PDB entry 2JIZ | X-ray diffraction, 2.30 A resolution | chains F and G of the 7 polymer chains in the assembly

[Chain F]
Molecule: ATP synthase subunit beta
Organism: Bos taurus
Notes: EC 3.6.1.34
Reference sequence: P00829 (ATPB_BOVIN); residues -3 to 478 here correspond to UniProt positions 47-528 (UniProt number = residue number + 50)
Amino-acid sequence (482 residues; each row starts with the number of its first residue; numbers below 1 keep their minus sign (Ala-3 is residue -3)):
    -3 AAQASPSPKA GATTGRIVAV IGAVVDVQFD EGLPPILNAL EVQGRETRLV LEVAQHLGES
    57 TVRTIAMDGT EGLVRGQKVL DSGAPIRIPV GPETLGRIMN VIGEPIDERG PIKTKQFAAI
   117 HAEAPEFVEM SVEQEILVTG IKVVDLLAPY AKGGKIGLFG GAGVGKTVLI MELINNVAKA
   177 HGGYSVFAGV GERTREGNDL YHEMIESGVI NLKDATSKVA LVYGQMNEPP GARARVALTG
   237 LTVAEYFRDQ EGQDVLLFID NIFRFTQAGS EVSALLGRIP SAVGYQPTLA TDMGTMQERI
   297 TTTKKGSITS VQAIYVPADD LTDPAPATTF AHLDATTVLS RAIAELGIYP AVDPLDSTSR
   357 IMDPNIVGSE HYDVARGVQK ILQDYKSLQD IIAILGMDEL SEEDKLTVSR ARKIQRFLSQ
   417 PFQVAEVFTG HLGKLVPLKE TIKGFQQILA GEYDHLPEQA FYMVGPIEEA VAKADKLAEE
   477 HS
Not modelled in the structure: -3 to 8, 475-478
Metal / ion sites: Mg2+: Thr163 (together with AMP-PNP)
Small-molecule neighbours:
  - AMP-PNP (ANP; phosphoaminophosphonic acid-adenylate ester), molecule 1: Gly157, Ala158, Gly159, Val160, Gly161, Lys162, Thr163, Val164, Glu188, Arg189, Tyr311, Tyr345, Pro346, Phe418, Ala421, Phe424, Thr425
  - AMP-PNP (ANP), molecule 2: Met358, Tyr368, Arg372
Reported in the primary citation:
  - binding site for resveratrol: Ser277, Ala278, Val279, Gly280

[Chain G]
Molecule: ATP synthase gamma chain
Organism: Bos taurus
Notes: EC 3.6.1.34
Reference sequence: P05631 (ATPG_BOVIN); residues 1-272 here correspond to UniProt positions 26-297 (UniProt number = residue number + 25)
Amino-acid sequence (272 residues; row label = number of the first residue in the row):
     1 ATLKDITRRL KSIKNIQKIT KSMKMVAAAK YARAERELKP ARVYGVGSLA LYEKADIKTP
    61 EDKKKHLIIG VSSDRGLCGA IHSSVAKQMK SEAANLAAAG KEVKIIGVGD KIRSILHRTH
   121 SDQFLVTFKE VGRRPPTFGD ASVIALELLN SGYEFDEGSI IFNRFRSVIS YKTEEKPIFS
   181 LDTISSAESM SIYDDIDADV LRNYQEYSLA NIIYYSLKES TTSEQSARMT AMDNASKNAS
   241 EMIDKLTLTF NRTRQAVITK ELIEIISGAA AL
Not modelled in the structure: 48-66, 91-104, 117-126, 149-158, 174-200
Small-molecule neighbours: resveratrol (STL): Ala256, Thr259, Lys260, Ile263, Glu264, Ser267
Reported in the primary citation:
  - binding site for resveratrol: Ala256, Thr259, Lys260, Ile263, Glu264
  - conformationally variable residues (side-chain flip): Lys260
  - contacts within the chain: Lys260-Glu264

[Chain F / chain G interface]
Contacting residue pairs (16):
  Ile275(F) - Ala271(G)  hydrophobic
  Asp386(F) - Arg9(G)  salt bridge
  Ala389(F) - Asn238(G)  hydrogen bond (backbone-side chain)
  Ala389(F) - Met242(G)  hydrophobic
  Ile390(F) - Ala235(G)
  Ile390(F) - Asn238(G)  hydrogen bond (backbone-side chain)
  Ile390(F) - Ala239(G)  hydrophobic
  Ile390(F) - Met242(G)  hydrophobic
  Leu391(F) - Leu77(G)  hydrophobic
  Leu391(F) - Ala235(G)  hydrophobic
  Asp394(F) - Gly79(G)
  Asp394(F) - Ala80(G)
  Glu395(F) - Leu77(G)
  Glu395(F) - Cys78(G)
  Glu395(F) - Gly79(G)
  Glu398(F) - Lys87(G)  salt bridge
Interface residues without a listed pair, chain F (10 interface residues in all): Pro276, Lys401
Interface residues without a listed pair, chain G (15 interface residues in all): Ile13, Ile16, Ser83, Ser267

[Overview]
Chain F and chain G form an interface of 10 and 15 residues respectively; the contacts include 2 hydrogen
bonds and 2 salt bridges. Polar contacts include Asp386(F)-Arg9(G), Glu398(F)-Lys87(G) and
Ala389(F)-Asn238(G). Ligands of chain F: AMP-PNP. The paper reports a binding site for resveratrol at
Ser277(F), Ala278(F) and Ala256(G) among others; conformational variability at Lys260(G).
Here chain F is ATP synthase subunit beta and chain G is ATP synthase gamma chain, both from Bos taurus. Entry
2JIZ (The Structure of F1-ATPase inhibited by resveratrol) was determined by X-ray diffraction (same
publication as 2JJ1 and 2JJ2).
